5XZ7 - chain A; structure by X-ray diffraction, 1.60 A resolution.

== Chain A ==
Name: ATP-dependent 6-phosphofructokinase
From: Staphylococcus aureus (strain NCTC 8325)
Notes: EC 2.7.1.11
UniProtKB: Q2FXM8 (PFKA_STAA8); residues 1-322 here = UniProt positions 1-322
Chain sequence (330 residues; row label = number of the first residue in the row):
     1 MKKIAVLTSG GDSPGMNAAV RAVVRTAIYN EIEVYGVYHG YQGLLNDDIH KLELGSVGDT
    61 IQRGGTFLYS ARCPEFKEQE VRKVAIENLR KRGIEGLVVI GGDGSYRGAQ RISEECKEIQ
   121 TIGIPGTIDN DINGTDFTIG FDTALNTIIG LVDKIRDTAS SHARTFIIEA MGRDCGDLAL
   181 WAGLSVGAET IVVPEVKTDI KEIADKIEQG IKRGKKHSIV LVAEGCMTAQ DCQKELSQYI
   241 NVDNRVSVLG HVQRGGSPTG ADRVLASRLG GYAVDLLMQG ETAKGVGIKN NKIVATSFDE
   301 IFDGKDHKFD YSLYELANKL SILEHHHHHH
Disordered / not traced: 304-307, 327-330
Sequence notes: expression tag (323-330)
UniProt features mapped onto this chain:
  - active site: Asp129 (Proton acceptor)
  - binding site (ATP): Gly11, Arg72, Cys73, Gly102 to Ser105
  - binding site (ADP): Arg21 to Arg25, Arg156, Gly187 to Glu189, Arg213, Lys215 to His217
  - binding site (Mg(2+)): Asp103
  - binding site (substrate): Thr127 to Asp129, Arg164, Met171 to Arg173, Glu224, Arg245, His251 to Arg254
  - mutagenesis: Gly150 (G150D: Exhibits higher affinity for fructose 6-phosphate and higher catalytic activity with a loss of dimer conversion; in association with A-151), Leu151 (L151A: Exhibits higher affinity for fructose 6-phosphate and higher catalytic activity with a loss of tetramer-dimer conversion; in association with D-150), Arg164 (R164A: Complete loss of fructose 6-phosphate binding), Arg245 (R245A: Complete loss of fructose 6-phosphate binding)
Ligand contacts: 6-O-phosphono-beta-D-fructofuranose (F6P): Arg72, Thr127, Ile128, Asp129, Met171, Gly172, Arg173, Glu224, His251, Arg254

== Overview ==
Chain A binds 6-O-phosphono-beta-D-fructofuranose. UniProt lists active-site residue Asp129, 7 ATP-binding
residues, 13 ADP-binding residues and Mg2+-binding residue Asp103.
Chain A is ATP-dependent 6-phosphofructokinase (Staphylococcus aureus (strain NCTC 8325)); the structure,
Crystal Structure of Phosphofructokinase from Staphylococcus aureus in complex with adenylylimidodiphosphate,
the ATP analogue, was determined by X-ray diffraction (same publication as 5XZ9, 5XZA, 5XZ6, 5XZ8 and 5XOE).
